6YWX - chains A and L of the 83 polymer chains in the assembly; structure by electron microscopy, 3.10 A resolution.

[Chain A]
Molecule: 23S rRNA
From: Neurospora crassa OR74A
Sequence (3464 nucleotides; numbered 1 to 3464 plus 28 insertion-coded residues; 28 numbers in that range are skipped by the numbering (no residue carries them; nothing is unmodelled there); the number before each row is that of its first residue; a row labelled like 1655A-1655Z holds insertion residues (1655A, then the next letters in order)):
     1 AAAUGUAAUG GAUAUAAAGC UUAUGUUUAU AUAUAUAGAC AUAUAUAAGU AUAUAAAGAG
    61 ACUACUACCA AUAGCUACAC UAUGUAUUAA GGAGAGUAUA ACUUAAUUUA UGUUUAUGAU
   121 UUUAUCAUAC CCCUAAAAAU GACACCGAGG AGCAAGGGUC GGGUUAGCAU CCUGGUUCGU
   181 ACACCUUGGU GACCUAGGCU AGUACCAGGU CCCCCUCUAA GGGACUUGUC CCCCUCUAAG
   241 GGACUUGCGU CGGUCCUAUC CUAGGCCGAA UAGGUGAAUA AAUACUUACG GACGGCCUUG
   301 GUCUGUCCUA GAGGUUAUCA ACAUAUGAAC UCUUAGAGAA AUUACUUAAU AAACGAAGUG
   361 AAUUGAAAUA UCUUAUUAAC UUCAGGAAAA GAAAUCAAAC GAGAUUCUAU GAUUAGUGUG
   421 AACGAAAAUA GAGCAGCCUA UUAAAAUAAG UAAAAUGGCU UUAAAGCUGU UUGAAUAUUG
   481 UGGGGAACCU UCCUCAAAGG CUAAAUAUAA UACAUGAGUU ACAGAGAAAA GUACCGUGAG
   541 GGAAAGCUUU GAAAUAGUAG UUUUAUAAGC AGCUCAAGCA AUAAGAAAGC GAGAGCGUAC
   601 CUUUUGCAUA AUGGGUCACC AAGUUAAUUU UAGAUGCGAG CGAAUUUAUU UAUGUUUUUA
   661 CUGAUUAAAC AAUAUAAUGA AUCAUAAUUA UUUUUGUAAC GAGUAUUAGU AUUAAAUCUU
   721 AAUUUAAUAU UAGUAUAAGU UUUCAGUAUG GCGGCUACAU AGCAUAAUCU AUGCAGCCAG
   781 CCAAUAAUUG GAUUUCCAAU CCAAUUUCGG UAAUAAAUAG AUGUGCAUAG UUAAACCGAU
   841 CAUUAAAAUA AUGAAUAGUG UCUAAAGUUA GACCCGAAGC CUGGUGAUCU UACUAUAGUC
   901 AGGACUAUAA AGGUCCGAAC GGGUUAUCGU UGCAAAGAUA UCCGAAGAAC UAUGGUAAGC
   961 GAGUGAAAGA CAACACUGAC UAGGAUAGCU GGUUUUCUGC GAAACCUAUA AUAGUAGGCA
  1021 AUUUAAGUAA CAUCUUAGUA GGUACAGAAC UUAAUCUCAG ACAAGAUGUA GAUUUUCAUA
  1081 CCUAUGUUUA GGUAUGAAAU GCAUUUUUUU UUGUAUACAU CGGGGGAUCG UGAAGAUUUU
  1141 AUCGGUGAGU AUGUAGACUC GGAAUGACAA AGAUGAAUCU UGAAUAAUCA GACAUAGAAU
  1201 GAUAAGGUUG UAUGUCAAAA GGGAAACAGC CCAGAACAAG AGUUAAGGUU CCAAAAUUAU
  1261 UAUUAAGUGA AAUAAAGAAA GUUUUUAUAU AAGUCGACAA GAAGAUGGGC UUGGAAGCAG
  1321 CCAUAAUUUA AAGAUCUCGU AACAGAGCAC UUGUUAAAUC UUAAAAGCAU CGAAAAUUUA
  1381 ACGGAUCUAA AUAAUAUACC GAAACCUUGU CCAUAUGUAA CAUUAGUAAU AAUAUGCUAU
  1441 UAAUGUUAUU UGAUGGGGUA GCAGAACGUU GAGUGAAUCU UAGAUUUUUU UUUUAUAACU
  1501 AAAUAUAGAU GAUAACUCAA GUGAGAAUGG UGACAUGAGU AACAAAAAAG AGUUUAAGGU
  1561 ACCUAAAAGG UAUCUUAGAG UCUCGCCUAA AGCUUAUGGC UACGUCAAGU AACGGCCUCU
  1621 AAGUUUAUAA UCUGAAGAUU AUGACGAUGA GAAAA
1655A-1655Z UAACGCGCAGAAGUGCGCUGCUUUGA
1656A-1656B UA
  1676 CUU
  1687 AUGGUACCAA CAUUUAAAAG UGAAAAUUGU GCAGGAAGGA UCAGUAUCCU UUCAUUCUUA
  1747 UGUGGGGGAG UGGACAAAAC UGAACAGAGU GUAUCUGAAC ACAGAUGAGU CCACACCCCC
  1807 CCCCAUGUAA UGAAUGAAUG ACAAACCGUA CCUAGAAUCU GAAACAAGUA AGCUAGUAGA
  1867 GAAUACGAAG GCGUGAAUGA GAUAACAAUC AUAAAGGAAC UCGGCAAACU AACUACCGUA
  1927 ACUUAGGGAU AAGGAGAGCU CAUUAGUCUC GAUUAAUACG AGUAAAAAGG AAGAAGCAUG
  1987 GAAUAUUGUU GUACGACUGU UUAAUUAAAA CAAAGCACUU UGCAAAAAGA CGAUAAGUCU
  2047 AAGUAUUGAG UGUGAUUUCU GCCCGAUGCC GGCUGGUUAA CGAAUUUUCU AAAUUGAAAA
  2107 AAAAUUUGGU UUCAGAGGAA CCCCCGGUUA AUGGCGGCCU UAGCGUGAGG GUCCUAAGGU
  2167 AGCGAAAUGC CUUGGCCGUU AAAUGCGGUC UUGCAUGAAU GAUGUAACGA UACAACAGCU
  2227 GUCUCUAUGA UUGACUCAGU GAAAUUGGAA UAACUGUGCA GAUACAGUUU ACCUCUAGUU
  2287 AGACGAGAAG ACCCUAUGCA GCUUUACUGU UACUAAUUAU UGAAUACGAU UCUGAAAAUU
  2347 UCCAGUGUAA AAGGUAAUCG AUAAGAUAUA AUUGAAACAC CUUUAUUUUU CUAUCGUAUU
  2407 AUUAAACCUU AAAUUAAGGA ACAAUUGUUA GAAGACAGUU UAUGCGGGGC ACAGGCCCCA
  2467 UAAAGAGUAA AUGGGUGUGU CUAAAAUUUA UAAAUUUAUG UUUGCAAUUU UUUAUAGUGA
  2527 UUAUAUAUCA AAUCAUCUUU AUGCUAUUCA UAGAGUGUAU UUAUUAUAUU CCUUGGGUAC
  2587 AGUAUAAAAA UUAUAUAUGU AUUAAUUUAC AUAUAUUUUU UCUAAGAAAU UAGGUAAGAU
  2647 UUUGUUUAUA GAGAAAUUAG AUGUAAAAAA AAAAUCUUAU GAGGGCGGUA UUUAAUAAUC
  2707 CGCUUCUAAU AUUUUUUUGU AGUUAUUAUU AUAAAUUUAA UAAUAAUCAU GUUUAUUACU
  2767 UAAAAAGCUU AAUGGCUUAA UCUUGCCUUA CUGUUUGAUU AACAACAAAU CUUACAGUCG
  2827 CGUAAGCGGG GCAUAGGAUC ACAAGAUACA AAAAGGAAAG AUCUUGGAUU UUUGGAAAAG
  2887 CUACGCUAGG GAUAACAGGC UAAUUUGCGC AAGAGUGUAC AAAAUGAGUG CGCGGUUUGG
  2947 CACCUCGAUG UCGGCUUGAC UAAUCCUCAU GGAUGCAGAA ACUAUGUAGG GUACGACUGU
  3007 UCGUCGAUUA AAAAGUUACA UGAGCUGGGU UAAAUACGUC GUGAGACAGU AUGGUUUCUA
  3067 UCUUCUAGAG GGAAUUAGAA UAUAAUAAGG AUUAACCUUU GUACGAAAGG AACAUGGGGU
  3127 ACUAUUGUUA UACCUAGUUG UAUAACAGUU UUAUUAACCU CUGGUUUACC UGUUGUUUAU
  3187 GUGCCUUAUA UUAAUUUCAU GUGUGAUGCU CCGCAAGGAU AUUACAGGGA UGUUACCGUC
  3247 ACUUGAGUAA AUACAAUAGC AUAAGCAUGG CAGGAAAGCU AAGUUAGUCA AAAAUAAGUG
  3307 CUGAAAGCAU AUAGGCACGA AAUUUACCUU AAGAUAUUUC UUAAAUAUAC GUAAGAAAAU
  3367 AUUACGUUAA UAGGCUUAGU UUGUAAUAAU CUAGAGAUUU UAAGGAACUA AGUACUAAUU
  3427 UUAUAAAAAA CUGAAUGAUU AAUAUAUCUU ACAUUUUC
Disordered / not traced: 1-4, 35-40, 121-309, 646-817, 1084-1089, 1433-1437, 1655A-1655Z, 1656A-1656B, 1687, 1728-1828, 1959-1963, 2493-2504, 2525-2528, 2561-2576, 2695-2703, 2738-2743, 2953-2957, 3135-3148, 3194-3231, 3460-3464
Ion coordination: K+ site 1 near A105 (its only coordinating residue here); Mg2+ site 1 near A328 (its only coordinating residue here); Mg2+ site 2 near A335 (its only coordinating residue here); Mg2+ site 3: A335, G336; Mg2+ site 4 near A367 (its only coordinating residue here); Mg2+ site 5 near G411 (its only coordinating residue here); Mg2+ site 6 near A415 (its only coordinating residue here); Mg2+ site 7: A448, A497; Mg2+ site 8: A453, G466; Mg2+ site 9 near A453 (its only coordinating residue here); K+ site 2 near A465 (its only coordinating residue here); Mg2+ site 10: A486, A2859; 110 more Mg2+ sites not listed; 28 more K+ sites not listed
Ligand contacts:
  - NAD (nicotinamide-adenine-dinucleotide): A2755, G2757, U2759, U2760
  - spermine (SPM): G1248, U1249, U1250, C1251, A1270, A1271, C1382, G1383, G1384, U1392

[Chain L]
Name: 50S ribosomal protein L17
From: Neurospora crassa OR74A
Reference sequence: Q1K8C8 (Q1K8C8_NEUCR); residues 1-193 here = UniProt positions 1-193
Sequence (193 residues; each row starts with the number of its first residue):
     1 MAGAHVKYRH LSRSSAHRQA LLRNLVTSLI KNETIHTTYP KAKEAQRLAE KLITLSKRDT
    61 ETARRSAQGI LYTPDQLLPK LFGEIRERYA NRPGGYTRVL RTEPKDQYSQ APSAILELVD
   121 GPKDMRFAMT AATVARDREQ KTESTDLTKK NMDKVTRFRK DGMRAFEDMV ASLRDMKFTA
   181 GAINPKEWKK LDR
Disordered / not traced: 1

[Chain A / chain L interface]
Residue-residue contacts (141):
  A1548(A) - Ala16(L)  base contact
  A1548(A) - His17(L)  stacking on the base
  A1549(A) - Arg13(L)  hydrogen bond to the phosphate
  A1549(A) - His17(L)  hydrogen bond to the sugar
  G1550(A) - Arg13(L)  sugar contact
  G1550(A) - Leu21(L)  sugar contact
  G1550(A) - Leu25(L)  sugar contact
  G1550(A) - Thr37(L)  phosphate contact
  G1550(A) - Lys41(L)  salt bridge to the phosphate
  A1551(A) - Leu25(L)  sugar contact
  A1551(A) - Ser28(L)  sugar contact
  A1551(A) - Asn32(L)  hydrogen bond to the sugar
  A1551(A) - Ile35(L)  sugar contact
  A1551(A) - His36(L)  phosphate contact
  A1551(A) - Thr37(L)  hydrogen bond to the phosphate
  A1551(A) - Lys105(L)  salt bridge to the phosphate
  G1552(A) - Ile35(L)  phosphate contact
  G1552(A) - His36(L)  hydrogen bond to the phosphate
  G1552(A) - Lys105(L)  salt bridge to the phosphate
  C1562(A) - Ala180(L)  sugar contact
  C1562(A) - Gly181(L)  phosphate contact
  C1563(A) - Ala180(L)  sugar contact
  C1563(A) - Gly181(L)  phosphate contact
  C1574(A) - Gln107(L)  phosphate contact
  U1575(A) - Gln107(L)  phosphate contact
  C1582(A) - Lys31(L)  sugar contact
  U1583(A) - Asn24(L)  hydrogen bond to the sugar
  U1583(A) - Tyr72(L)  sugar contact
  U1583(A) - Thr73(L)  sugar contact
  C1584(A) - Ala20(L)  sugar contact
  C1584(A) - Asn24(L)  sugar contact
  C1584(A) - Tyr72(L)  sugar contact
  A1882(A) - Asp106(L)  base contact
  A1882(A) - Tyr108(L)  stacking on the base
  U1884(A) - Tyr108(L)  hydrogen bond to the base
  G1885(A) - Ser109(L)  base contact
  A1886(A) - Thr38(L)  phosphate contact
  A1886(A) - Ala111(L)  sugar contact
  G1887(A) - Leu11(L)  phosphate contact
  G1887(A) - Thr38(L)  hydrogen bond to the phosphate
  G1887(A) - Pro40(L)  sugar contact
  G1887(A) - Lys41(L)  phosphate contact
  A1888(A) - Arg9(L)  salt bridge to the phosphate
  A1888(A) - Ser12(L)  hydrogen bond to the base
  U1889(A) - Val6(L)  phosphate contact
  U1889(A) - Leu11(L)  base contact
  U1889(A) - Ser12(L)  hydrogen bond to the base
  A1890(A) - Ala2(L)  hydrogen bond to the phosphate
  A1891(A) - Ala2(L)  hydrogen bond to the phosphate
  U2234(A) - Ala2(L)  phosphate contact
  U2234(A) - Gly3(L)  phosphate contact
  G2235(A) - Gly3(L)  phosphate contact
  G2235(A) - Ala4(L)  hydrogen bond to the phosphate
  A2236(A) - His10(L)  salt bridge to the phosphate
  U2237(A) - His10(L)  salt bridge to the phosphate
  U2237(A) - Arg13(L)  phosphate contact
  U2237(A) - Arg18(L)  salt bridge to the phosphate
  U2238(A) - Ser12(L)  phosphate contact
  U2238(A) - Arg13(L)  phosphate contact
  A2244(A) - Tyr108(L)  hydrogen bond to the sugar
  A2244(A) - Ser109(L)  sugar contact
  G2245(A) - Tyr108(L)  base contact
  U3173(A) - Lys7(L)  salt bridge to the phosphate
  U3173(A) - Ser15(L)  hydrogen bond to the phosphate
  A3174(A) - Tyr8(L)  stacking on the base
  A3174(A) - Arg9(L)  hydrogen bond to the base
  A3174(A) - Ser15(L)  hydrogen bond to the phosphate
  A3174(A) - Arg18(L)  salt bridge to the phosphate
  A3174(A) - Gln19(L)  sugar contact
  A3174(A) - Leu22(L)  base contact
  A3174(A) - Glu44(L)  hydrogen bond to the base
  A3174(A) - Arg47(L)  hydrogen bond to the base
  A3185(A) - Asp75(L)  hydrogen bond to the sugar
  U3186(A) - Asp75(L)  sugar contact
  U3268(A) - Arg65(L)  sugar contact
  U3268(A) - Gln68(L)  hydrogen bond to the sugar
  A3269(A) - Arg65(L)  sugar contact
  A3269(A) - Gln68(L)  hydrogen bond to the sugar
  A3269(A) - Gly69(L)  sugar contact
  A3270(A) - Arg23(L)  hydrogen bond to the phosphate
  A3270(A) - Gly69(L)  sugar contact
  C3272(A) - Ala16(L)  phosphate contact
  G3284(A) - Ala4(L)  sugar contact
  C3285(A) - Ala2(L)  sugar contact
  C3285(A) - Gly3(L)  sugar contact
  C3285(A) - Ala4(L)  sugar contact
  G3357(A) - Arg101(L)  salt bridge to the phosphate
  U3358(A) - Tyr39(L)  hydrogen bond to the phosphate
  U3358(A) - Arg101(L)  salt bridge to the phosphate
  A3359(A) - Tyr39(L)  hydrogen bond to the phosphate
  A3363(A) - His5(L)  base contact
  U3373(A) - Lys150(L)  hydrogen bond to the base
  G3379(A) - Arg47(L)  phosphate contact
  G3379(A) - Glu50(L)  sugar contact
  G3380(A) - Arg47(L)  phosphate contact
  G3380(A) - Glu50(L)  sugar contact
  G3380(A) - Lys51(L)  salt bridge to the phosphate
  G3380(A) - Pro93(L)  hydrogen bond to the base
  G3380(A) - Gly94(L)  sugar contact
  G3380(A) - Gly95(L)  hydrogen bond to the sugar
  C3381(A) - Glu50(L)  phosphate contact
  C3381(A) - Lys51(L)  salt bridge to the phosphate
  C3381(A) - Thr54(L)  hydrogen bond to the phosphate
  C3381(A) - Gly94(L)  sugar contact
  A3391(A) - Thr62(L)  hydrogen bond to the base
  A3392(A) - Glu61(L)  hydrogen bond to the sugar
  G3410(A) - Thr60(L)  phosphate contact
  G3410(A) - Thr62(L)  hydrogen bond to the sugar
  G3411(A) - Arg58(L)  sugar contact
  G3411(A) - Thr60(L)  hydrogen bond to the phosphate
  G3411(A) - Thr62(L)  phosphate contact
  A3412(A) - Arg58(L)  salt bridge to the phosphate
  A3413(A) - Lys51(L)  phosphate contact
  C3421(A) - Arg92(L)  hydrogen bond to the phosphate
  C3421(A) - Pro93(L)  sugar contact
  C3421(A) - Gly94(L)  hydrogen bond to the sugar
  C3421(A) - Gly95(L)  hydrogen bond to the sugar
  C3421(A) - Arg157(L)  salt bridge to the phosphate
  C3421(A) - Phe158(L)  sugar contact
  U3422(A) - Arg92(L)  salt bridge to the phosphate
  U3422(A) - Gly95(L)  sugar contact
  U3422(A) - Thr97(L)  hydrogen bond to the sugar
  U3422(A) - Arg98(L)  hydrogen bond to the phosphate
  U3422(A) - Lys154(L)  phosphate contact
  A3423(A) - Arg98(L)  salt bridge to the phosphate
  A3423(A) - Arg126(L)  salt bridge to the phosphate
  A3423(A) - Lys154(L)  salt bridge to the phosphate
  A3424(A) - Arg126(L)  salt bridge to the phosphate
  U3425(A) - Arg126(L)  base contact
  U3425(A) - Leu147(L)  sugar contact
  U3425(A) - Asn151(L)  hydrogen bond to the base
  U3425(A) - Lys154(L)  hydrogen bond to the base
  U3426(A) - Thr145(L)  hydrogen bond to the base
  U3426(A) - Leu147(L)  sugar contact
  U3426(A) - Thr148(L)  hydrogen bond to the base
  U3426(A) - Asn151(L)  hydrogen bond to the base
  U3427(A) - Arg136(L)  base contact
  U3427(A) - Thr145(L)  base contact
  U3427(A) - Pro185(L)  hydrogen bond to the sugar
  U3427(A) - Trp188(L)  base contact
  U3428(A) - Lys189(L)  base contact
Interface residues without a listed pair, chain A (63 interface residues in all): G3271, G3361, U3382
Interface residues without a listed pair, chain L (85 interface residues in all): Ser14, Lys43, Gln46, Leu55, Tyr96, Val99, Gln110, Thr133, Asp137

[Overview]
Chain A and chain L form an interface of 63 and 85 residues respectively, with 44 hydrogen bonds, 20 salt
bridges and 3 aromatic stacking contacts. Polar contacts include U1884(A)-Tyr108(L), A1888(A)-Ser12(L) and
U1889(A)-Ser12(L). Chain A binds spermine and NAD.
Here chain A is 23S rRNA and chain L is 50S ribosomal protein L17, both from Neurospora crassa OR74A. Entry
6YWX (The structure of the mitoribosome from Neurospora crassa with tRNA bound to the E-site) was determined
by electron microscopy, deposited together with 6YW5, 6YWE, 6YWS, 6YWV and 6YWY.
